2XAD - chains A and E; structure by X-ray diffraction, 1.70 A resolution.

== Chain A ==
Molecule: N-acyl glm peudo-teicoplanin deacetylase
Source organism: Actinoplanes teichomyceticus
Reference sequence: Q6ZZJ1 (Q6ZZJ1_ACTTI); residue numbers follow UniProt; this construct covers 1-273
Sequence (273 residues; numbered 1 to 273; the number before each row is that of its first residue):
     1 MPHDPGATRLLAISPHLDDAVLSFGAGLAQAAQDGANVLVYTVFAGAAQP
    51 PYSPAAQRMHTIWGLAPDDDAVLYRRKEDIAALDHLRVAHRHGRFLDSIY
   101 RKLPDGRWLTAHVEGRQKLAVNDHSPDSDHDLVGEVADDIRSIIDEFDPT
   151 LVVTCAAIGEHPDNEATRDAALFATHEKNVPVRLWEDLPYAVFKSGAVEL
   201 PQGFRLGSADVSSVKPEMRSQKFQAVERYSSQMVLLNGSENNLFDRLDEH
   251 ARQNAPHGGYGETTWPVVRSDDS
Not modelled in the structure: 1-6, 235-242
Differences from the reference sequence: engineered mutation Asn164 (His in Q6ZZJ1)
Modified residues: Mse1 (selenomethionine); Mse59, Mse218, Mse233 (selenomethionine; parent Met)
Ligand contacts:
  - 2-amino-2-deoxy-beta-D-glucopyranose / 8-methylnonanoic acid: His16, Asp18, Asp19, Leu22, Trp63, Arg75, Asp97, Ser98, Ile99, Leu119, His161, Asp163, Pro189, Tyr190, Val226, Tyr229, Gln232, Mse233
  - N-acetylglucosamine (NAG; 2-acetamido-2-deoxy-beta-D-glucopyranose): Gln232, Mse233, Val234, Leu243, Arg246

== Chain E ==
Molecule: Teicoplanin
Source organism: Nonomuraea SP. atcc 39727
Sequence (7 residues; each row starts with the number of its first residue):
   701 GYXGGYX
Modified residues: Gly701, Gly704, Gly705 ((2R)-amino(4-hydroxyphenyl)ethanoic acid; GHP); Tyr702 (3-chloro-d-tyrosine; 3MY); 3FG ((2S)-amino(3,5-dihydroxyphenyl)ethanoic acid) at position 703, 3FG ((2S)-amino(3,5-dihydroxyphenyl)ethanoic acid) at position 707; Tyr706 ((betaR)-3-chloro-beta-hydroxy-L-tyrosine; OMY)
Glycans and other covalent adducts: covalent link Gly701-3FG_703, Gly705-3FG_707; covalent link Tyr702-Gly704; covalent link Gly704-Tyr706; 2-amino-2-deoxy-beta-D-glucopyranose (GCS) linked to Gly704; glycan linked to Tyr706, 3FG_707

== Chain A / chain E interface ==
Pairs across the interface (20):
  Ser98(A) - Tyr702(E)
  Arg116(A) - Gly705(E)
  Gln117(A) - Gly704(E)  hydrogen bond (backbone-backbone)
  Gln117(A) - Gly705(E)
  Lys118(A) - Gly705(E)
  Lys118(A) - Tyr706(E)
  Leu119(A) - 3FG_703(E)
  Leu119(A) - Gly704(E)  hydrogen bond (backbone-backbone)
  Ala120(A) - Gly701(E)
  Val121(A) - Gly701(E)
  Val121(A) - Tyr702(E)
  Gly159(A) - Tyr702(E)
  Glu160(A) - Tyr702(E)
  His161(A) - Tyr702(E)
  His161(A) - Gly704(E)
  Pro162(A) - Tyr702(E)
  Tyr190(A) - Tyr702(E)
  Tyr190(A) - Gly704(E)
  Tyr190(A) - Tyr706(E)
  Phe193(A) - 3FG_707(E)
Interface residues without a listed pair, chain A (15 interface residues in all): Thr110, Arg246

== Summary ==
Chain A and chain E form an interface of 15 and 7 residues respectively, with 2 hydrogen bonds. Backbone
hydrogen bonds pair Gln117(A)-Gly704(E) and Leu119(A)-Gly704(E). 2-amino-2-deoxy-beta-D-glucopyranose /
8-methylnonanoic acid is bound between chain A and chain E. Bound to chain A: N-acetylglucosamine.
Chain A is N-acyl glm peudo-teicoplanin deacetylase (Actinoplanes teichomyceticus) and chain E is Teicoplanin
(Nonomuraea SP. atcc 39727); the structure, Crystal structure of deacetylase-teicoplanin complex in
biosynthesis pathway of teicoplanin, was determined by X-ray diffraction, deposited together with 2X9L.
